Entry 5GQ9 (X-ray diffraction, 2.70 A resolution); this record covers chains A and D of the 6 polymer chains in the assembly.

[Chain A]
Protein: Thermus thermophilus Argonaute
Source organism: Thermus thermophilus (strain HB27 / ATCC BAA-163 / DSM 7039)
Reference sequence: Q746M7 (Q746M7_THET2); residue numbers follow UniProt; this construct covers 1-685
Sequence (685 residues; each row starts with the number of its first residue):
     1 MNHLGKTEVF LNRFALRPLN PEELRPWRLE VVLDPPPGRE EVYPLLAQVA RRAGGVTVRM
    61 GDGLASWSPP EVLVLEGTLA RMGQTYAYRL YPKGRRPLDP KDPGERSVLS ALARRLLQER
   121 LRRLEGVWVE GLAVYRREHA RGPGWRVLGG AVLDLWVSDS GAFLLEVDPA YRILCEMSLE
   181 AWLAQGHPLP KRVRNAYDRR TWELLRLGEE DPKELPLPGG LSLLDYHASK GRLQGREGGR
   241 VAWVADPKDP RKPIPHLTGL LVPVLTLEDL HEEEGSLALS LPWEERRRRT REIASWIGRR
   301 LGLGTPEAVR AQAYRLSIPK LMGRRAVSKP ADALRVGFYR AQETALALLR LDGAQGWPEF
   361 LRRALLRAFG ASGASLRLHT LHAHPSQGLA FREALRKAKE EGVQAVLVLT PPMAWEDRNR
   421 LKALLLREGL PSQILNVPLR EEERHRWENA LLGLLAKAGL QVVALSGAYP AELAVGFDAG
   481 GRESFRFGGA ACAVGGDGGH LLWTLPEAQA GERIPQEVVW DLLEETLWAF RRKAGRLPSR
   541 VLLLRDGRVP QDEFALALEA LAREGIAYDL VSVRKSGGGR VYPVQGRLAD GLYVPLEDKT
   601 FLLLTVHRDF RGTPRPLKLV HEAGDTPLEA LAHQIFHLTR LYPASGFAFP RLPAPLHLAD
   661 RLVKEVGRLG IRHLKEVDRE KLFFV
Disordered / not traced: 1-2, 205-223, 233-256, 274-275
Metal / ion sites: Mg2+ site 1: Asp478, Asp546 (shared with DC9(D) of chain D); Mg2+ site 2: Asp478, Asp660 (shared with DT10(D) of chain D); Mg2+ site 3: Val685 (shared with 2 residues of chain C)
UniProt features mapped onto this chain:
  - active site: Asp478, Glu512, Asp546, Asp660
  - binding site (Mn(2+)): Asp478, Asp546, Asp660, Val685

[Chain D]
Molecule: 16-nt DNA strand
Sequence (16 nucleotides; each row starts with the number of its first residue):
     4 ACAACCTACT ACCTCG
Metal / ion sites: Mg2+ site 1: DC9 (shared with Asp478(A), Asp546(A) of chain A); Mg2+ site 2: DT10 (shared with Asp478(A), Asp660(A) of chain A)

[Chain A / chain D interface]
Pairs across the interface (49):
  Tyr43(A) with DA4(D), base contact
  Pro44(A) with DA4(D), sugar contact
  Ala47(A) with DA4(D), sugar contact
  Gln48(A) with DA4(D), sugar contact
  Arg51(A) with DC5(D), salt bridge to the phosphate
  Arg81(A) with DA4(D), salt bridge to the phosphate
  Arg114(A) with DA6(D), phosphate contact; DA7(D), salt bridge to the phosphate
  Arg115(A) with DA6(D), salt bridge to the phosphate
  Leu267(A) with DA14(D), sugar contact
  Glu268(A) with DT13(D), phosphate contact; DA14(D), sugar contact
  His271(A) with DA14(D), phosphate contact; DC15(D), salt bridge to the phosphate
  Ser276(A) with DC15(D), phosphate contact
  Ser328(A) with DG19(D), hydrogen bond to the phosphate
  Lys329(A) with DG19(D), phosphate contact
  His445(A) with DC18(D), stacking on the base
  Asp478(A) with DT10(D), phosphate contact
  Ala479(A) with DT10(D), sugar contact
  Gly481(A) with DA11(D), phosphate contact
  Asp546(A) with DC9(D), phosphate contact; DT10(D), phosphate contact
  Gly547(A) with DC9(D), phosphate contact
  Arg548(A) with DC8(D), sugar contact
  Val573(A) with DC9(D), phosphate contact
  Arg574(A) with DC8(D), salt bridge to the phosphate; DC9(D), phosphate contact
  Lys575(A) with DC9(D), salt bridge to the phosphate; DT10(D), salt bridge to the phosphate
  Ser576(A) with DC8(D), sugar contact; DC9(D), hydrogen bond to the phosphate
  Gly577(A) with DC8(D), phosphate contact
  Asp590(A) with DG19(D), hydrogen bond to the base
  Val606(A) with DG19(D), base contact
  His607(A) with DG19(D), hydrogen bond to the base
  Arg608(A) with DG19(D), hydrogen bond to the sugar
  Phe610(A) with DC16(D), base contact; DT17(D), sugar contact
  Lys618(A) with DC8(D), salt bridge to the phosphate
  Arg640(A) with DG19(D), base contact
  Phe647(A) with DC18(D), phosphate contact; DG19(D), base contact
  Ala648(A) with DG19(D), base contact
  Phe649(A) with DG19(D), base contact
  Asp660(A) with DT10(D), phosphate contact
  Lys664(A) with DA11(D), phosphate contact; DC12(D), salt bridge to the phosphate
  Arg668(A) with DC12(D), salt bridge to the phosphate
Interface residues without a listed pair, chain A (44 interface residues in all): Ala278, Gly480, Arg482, Glu512, Arg611

[Summary]
Chain A and chain D form an interface of 44 and 16 residues respectively; the contacts include 5 hydrogen
bonds, 11 salt bridges and 1 aromatic stacking contact. Polar contacts include Asp590(A)-DG19(D),
His607(A)-DG19(D) and Arg608(A)-DG19(D).
Here chain A is Thermus thermophilus Argonaute (Thermus thermophilus (strain HB27 / ATCC BAA-163 / DSM 7039))
and chain D is a 16-nt DNA strand. Entry 5GQ9 (Crystal structure of Thermus thermophilus Argonaute in complex
with g1C siDNA and DNA target) was determined by X-ray diffraction.
